Entry 5VB6 (X-ray diffraction, 2.04 A resolution); this record covers chain A.

# Chain A
Name: Nuclear receptor ROR-gamma, SRC2 chimera
Source organism: Homo sapiens
UniProt: P51449 (RORG_HUMAN); residues 260-507 here = UniProt positions 260-507
Chain sequence (280 residues; numbered 244 to 523; the number before each row is that of its first residue):
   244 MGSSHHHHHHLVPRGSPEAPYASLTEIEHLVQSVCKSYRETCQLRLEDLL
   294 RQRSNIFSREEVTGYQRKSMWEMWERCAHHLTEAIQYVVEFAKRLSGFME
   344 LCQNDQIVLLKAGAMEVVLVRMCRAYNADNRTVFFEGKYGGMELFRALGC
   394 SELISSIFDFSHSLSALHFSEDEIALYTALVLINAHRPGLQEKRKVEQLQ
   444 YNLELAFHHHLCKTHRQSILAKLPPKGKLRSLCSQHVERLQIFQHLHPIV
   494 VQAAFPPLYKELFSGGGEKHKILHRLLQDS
Not modelled in the structure: 244-264
Construct notes: initiating methionine (244); expression tag (245-259)
Swiss-Prot annotation at these positions:
  - motif: L501 to F506 (AF-2)
  - mutagenesis: A327 (A327F: Completely abolishes transcriptional activity), F378 (F378Q: Completely abolishes transcriptional activity), I397 (I397N: Nearly abolishes transcriptional activity)
Bound ions: Na+: C366, Y369, S408
Small-molecule neighbours: 927 (N-{3-[(3-methylbut-2-en-1-yl){methyl[trans-4-(pyridin-4-yl)cyclohexyl]carbamoyl}amino]phenyl}benzamide): C285, Q286, L287, L292, W317, C320, A321, H323, L324, A327, V361, L362, R364, M365, R367, A368, F378, F388, L391, L396, I397, I400, F401, H479, R482, L483, Y502
From the paper describing this entry:
  - binding site for 927: R367, F377, H479, Y502
  - conformationally variable residues (side-chain flip): H479
  - contacts within the chain: L475-H479 (backbone contact)

# In short
Ligands of chain A: compound 927. C366, Y369 and S408 coordinate Na+. UniProt lists 3 mutagenesis sites. From
the paper: a binding site for 927 at R367, F377 and H479 among others; conformational variability at H479.
Chain A is Nuclear receptor ROR-gamma, SRC2 chimera (Homo sapiens); the structure, X-ray co-structure of
nuclear receptor ROR-gammat Ligand Binding Domain with an inverse agonist and SRC2 peptide, was determined by
X-ray diffraction (same publication as 5VB3, 5VB5 and 5VB7).
